Entry 3ZXR (X-ray diffraction, 2.15 A resolution); this record covers chains B and C of the 6 polymer chains in the assembly.

# Chain B (and C)
Protein: Glutamine synthetase 1
Source organism: Mycobacterium tuberculosis
Notes: EC 6.3.1.2; chain C of this document is another copy of the same molecule, construct and numbering; everything in this record applies to it too
UniProt: P0A590 (GLNA1_MYCTU); numbering as in UniProt (aligned over 2-478)
Sequence (486 residues; numbered -7 to 478; the number before each row is that of its first residue; numbers below 1 keep their minus sign (Met-7 is residue -7)):
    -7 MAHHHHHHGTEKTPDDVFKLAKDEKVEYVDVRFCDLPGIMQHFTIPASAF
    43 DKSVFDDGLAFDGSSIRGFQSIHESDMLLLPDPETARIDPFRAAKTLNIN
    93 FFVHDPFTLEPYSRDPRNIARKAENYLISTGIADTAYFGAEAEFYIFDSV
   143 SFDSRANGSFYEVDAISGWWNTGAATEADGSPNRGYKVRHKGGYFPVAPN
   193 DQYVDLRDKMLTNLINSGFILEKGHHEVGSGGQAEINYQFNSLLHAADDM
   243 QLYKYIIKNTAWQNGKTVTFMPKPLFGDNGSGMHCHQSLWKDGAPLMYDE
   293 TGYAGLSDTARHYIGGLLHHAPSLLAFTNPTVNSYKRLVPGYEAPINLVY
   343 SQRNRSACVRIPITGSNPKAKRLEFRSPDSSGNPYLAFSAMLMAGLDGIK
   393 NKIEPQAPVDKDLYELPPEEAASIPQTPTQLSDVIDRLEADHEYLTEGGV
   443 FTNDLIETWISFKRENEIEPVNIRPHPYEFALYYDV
Not modelled in the structure: -7 to 3
Sequence notes: expression tag (-7 to 1)
Metal / ion sites: Mg2+ site 1: Glu133, His276, Glu366 (together with L-methionine-S-sulfoximine phosphate, phosphate ion); Mg2+ site 2: Glu133, Glu227 (together with L-methionine-S-sulfoximine phosphate, phosphate ion); Mg2+ site 3: Glu135, Glu219, Glu227 (together with L-methionine-S-sulfoximine phosphate)
Ligand contacts:
  - IQ1 (3-(2-tert-butyl-5-(pyridin-4-yl)-1H-imidazol-4-yl)quinoline): Tyr129, Phe130, Gly131, Ala132, Glu133, Glu214, Asn229, Tyr230, Phe232, His278, Gln279, Ser280, Asn359, Lys361, Ala362, Arg364
  - L-methionine-S-sulfoximine phosphate (P3S): Glu133, Glu135, Tyr186, Glu219, Val220, Gln225, Glu227, Asn271, Gly272, Ser273, Gly274, His276, Arg329, Tyr334, Glu335, Ala336, Arg347, Arg352, Glu366, Arg368
From the paper describing this entry:
  - binding site for IQ1: Ser280, Ala362

# Interface between chain B and chain C
Contacting residue pairs (97):
  Tyr20(B) - Asp200(C)  hydrogen bond (side chain-backbone)
  Tyr20(B) - Leu203(C)
  Tyr20(B) - Thr204(C)  hydrogen bond
  Tyr20(B) - Ile207(C)
  Arg24(B) - Val189(C)
  Phe25(B) - Phe187(C)  hydrophobic
  Ile31(B) - Pro188(C)  hydrophobic
  Met32(B) - Pro188(C)
  Met32(B) - Val189(C)  hydrogen bond (backbone-backbone)
  Gln33(B) - Tyr186(C)
  Gln33(B) - Phe187(C)  hydrogen bond (side chain-backbone)
  Gln33(B) - Pro188(C)
  His34(B) - Phe187(C)  hydrogen bond (backbone-backbone)
  His34(B) - Pro188(C)
  His34(B) - Val189(C)
  His34(B) - Asp193(C)  salt bridge
  His34(B) - Val196(C)
  Phe35(B) - Phe187(C)  hydrophobic
  Phe35(B) - Lys215(C)
  Phe35(B) - Gly216(C)
  Phe35(B) - His217(C)
  Thr36(B) - Lys215(C)
  Thr36(B) - Gly216(C)  hydrogen bond (backbone-backbone)
  Ile37(B) - Glu214(C)
  Ile37(B) - Lys215(C)
  Pro38(B) - Leu213(C)
  Pro38(B) - Glu214(C)
  Phe53(B) - Tyr186(C)
  Asp54(B) - Tyr186(C)  hydrogen bond (backbone-side chain)
  Asp54(B) - Glu335(C)
  Asp54(B) - Arg347(C)  salt bridge
  Ser56(B) - Glu335(C)  hydrogen bond
  Ser57(B) - Tyr186(C)
  Ser57(B) - Val220(C)
  Ser57(B) - Glu335(C)  hydrogen bond
  Ile58(B) - Tyr186(C)
  Gln62(B) - Arg345(C)
  Ile64(B) - Glu335(C)
  Ile64(B) - Arg345(C)
  Ile64(B) - Asn346(C)
  Ile64(B) - Arg347(C)  hydrogen bond (backbone-backbone)
  Ile64(B) - Ser348(C)
  Ile64(B) - Asp404(C)
  Ile64(B) - Tyr406(C)  hydrophobic
  His65(B) - Gln344(C)
  His65(B) - Arg345(C)
  His65(B) - Asn346(C)
  His65(B) - Asp402(C)
  His65(B) - Lys403(C)
  His65(B) - Asp404(C)  hydrogen bond (side chain-backbone)
  Glu66(B) - Arg345(C)  hydrogen bond (backbone-side chain)
  Ser67(B) - Arg345(C)  hydrogen bond (side chain-backbone)
  Ser67(B) - Arg347(C)  hydrogen bond
  Asp68(B) - Arg345(C)  hydrogen bond (backbone-side chain)
  Asp68(B) - Arg347(C)  salt bridge
  Asp68(B) - Arg352(C)  salt bridge
  Asp68(B) - Pro354(C)
  Asp68(B) - Ile355(C)  hydrogen bond (side chain-backbone)
  Met69(B) - Arg345(C)  hydrogen bond
  Arg84(B) - Val196(C)
  Arg84(B) - Asp197(C)
  Arg84(B) - Asp200(C)  salt bridge
  Ala85(B) - Asp197(C)
  Pro98(B) - Arg345(C)
  Pro98(B) - Ile355(C)
  Phe99(B) - Gln344(C)
  Phe99(B) - Arg345(C)
  Phe99(B) - Ile355(C)  hydrophobic
  Asp140(B) - Pro174(C)
  Asp140(B) - Arg176(C)
  Ser141(B) - Pro174(C)
  Ser141(B) - Asn175(C)
  Val142(B) - Asn175(C)  hydrogen bond (backbone-backbone)
  Val142(B) - Arg176(C)
  Val142(B) - Gly177(C)
  Ser143(B) - Thr164(C)
  Ser143(B) - Ala166(C)
  Ser143(B) - Asn175(C)
  Phe144(B) - Trp161(C)  hydrophobic
  Phe144(B) - Thr164(C)  hydrogen bond (backbone-side chain)
  Phe144(B) - Gly165(C)  hydrogen bond (backbone-backbone)
  Phe152(B) - Gly165(C)
  Tyr247(B) - Ala190(C)
  Lys250(B) - Tyr178(C)
  Lys250(B) - Pro191(C)
  Asn251(B) - Ala190(C)  hydrogen bond (side chain-backbone)
  Asn251(B) - Pro191(C)
  Trp254(B) - Arg176(C)  hydrogen bond (backbone-side chain)
  Trp254(B) - Gly177(C)
  Trp254(B) - Tyr178(C)  hydrophobic
  Trp254(B) - Pro191(C)  hydrophobic
  Trp254(B) - Gln194(C)
  Gly257(B) - Arg176(C)
  Lys258(B) - Arg176(C)  hydrogen bond (backbone-side chain)
  Thr259(B) - Arg176(C)  hydrogen bond (side chain-backbone)
  Thr259(B) - Tyr178(C)
  Val260(B) - Tyr178(C)  hydrogen bond (backbone-side chain)
Also at the interface, not in a pair above, chain B (49 interface residues in all): Glu19, Ala41, Ala52, Ala86, Thr88, Asp97, Asp145, Ala253
Also at the interface, not in a pair above, chain C (43 interface residues in all): Arg199

# In short
Chain B and chain C form an interface of 49 and 43 residues respectively, with 25 hydrogen bonds and 5 salt
bridges. Polar contacts include His34(B)-Asp193(C), Asp54(B)-Arg347(C) and Asp68(B)-Arg347(C). Ligands of
chain B: compound IQ1 and L-methionine-S-sulfoximine phosphate. From the paper: a binding site for IQ1 at
Ser280(B) and Ala362(B).
Chain B and chain C are both Glutamine synthetase 1 (Mycobacterium tuberculosis); the structure, Crystal
structure of Mycobacterium Tuberculosis Glutamine Synthetase in complex with tri-substituted imidazole
inhibitor (3-(2-tert-butyl- 5-(pyridin-4-yl)-1H-imidazol-4-yl)quinoline) and ..., was determined by X-ray
diffraction (same publication as 3ZXV).
